Entry 7TXY (X-ray diffraction, 1.75 A resolution); this record covers chains C and D of the 4 polymer chains in the assembly.

[Chain C]
Protein: 2-amino-5-chlorophenol 1,6-dioxygenase subunit alpha
Source organism: Micromonospora rosaria
UniProt: A0A136PV43 (A0A136PV43_9ACTN); residues 1-279 here = UniProt positions 1-279
Amino-acid sequence (279 residues; each row starts with the number of its first residue):
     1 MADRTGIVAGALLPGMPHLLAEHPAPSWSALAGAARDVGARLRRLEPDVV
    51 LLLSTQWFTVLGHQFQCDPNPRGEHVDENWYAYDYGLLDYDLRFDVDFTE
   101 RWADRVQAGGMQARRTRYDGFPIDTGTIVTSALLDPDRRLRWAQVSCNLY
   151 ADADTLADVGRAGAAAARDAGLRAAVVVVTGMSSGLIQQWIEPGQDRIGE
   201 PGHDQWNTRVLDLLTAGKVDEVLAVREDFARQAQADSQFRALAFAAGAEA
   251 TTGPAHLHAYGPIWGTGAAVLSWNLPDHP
Disordered / not traced: 1-3, 278-279

[Chain D]
Protein: 2-aminophenol 1,6-dioxygenase subunit beta
Source organism: Micromonospora rosaria
Amino-acid sequence (337 residues; row label = number of the first residue in the row):
     1 MSRVFRVPLAPTRGGATTAPRTPAPAPAPTRPGIVAGCLSPHPPHLIYGE
    51 NPPQNEPRSTGGWETLRWAYERLRARIRDVHKPDVLIVHAPHWITMVGHH
   101 VNCVPNPRGLSVEPIFPHLFRYRYDFRTDVELGEAIAEEASGLGLVTRTL
   151 RDPRVRVDYATIGALHLANPAWDIPVVSLSANNNPYFYSDASLTEMEVLG
   201 EATRLAVEATGRRAVLLASNSLSHLHWHEEPELPEDMEREHPYNNHQYRW
   251 DMKLLEAIRRGPTAPLRDLIPEHIEATASETKAGSLTWMLAAMGWPKVAG
   301 DVLGYGTIIGTGNAIVEWLPEGSHHGGSGGSHHHHHH
Disordered / not traced: 1-29, 322-337
Bound ions: Fe2+: His-42, His-92, Glu-280

[Interface between chain C and chain D]
Pairs across the interface - 78 pairs, chain C then chain D:
  Met-16(C) / Tyr-186(D)
  Thr-59(C) / Ile-115(D)
  Val-60(C) / His-226(D)
  Leu-61(C) / Ile-115(D)  hydrophobic
  Leu-61(C) / Phe-116(D)  hydrophobic
  Leu-61(C) / Trp-227(D)
  Leu-61(C) / His-228(D)
  Leu-61(C) / Glu-229(D)
  Leu-61(C) / Glu-230(D)
  Gly-62(C) / His-228(D)
  Gln-64(C) / Pro-114(D)  hydrogen bond (side chain-backbone)
  Gln-64(C) / Ile-115(D)
  Gln-64(C) / Pro-117(D)
  Glu-74(C) / Arg-154(D)
  Val-76(C) / Asp-152(D)
  Val-76(C) / Arg-154(D)
  Val-76(C) / Val-155(D)  hydrophobic
  Glu-78(C) / Trp-93(D)  hydrogen bond (backbone-side chain)
  Glu-78(C) / Val-155(D)
  Glu-78(C) / Arg-156(D)
  Asn-79(C) / Ile-94(D)  hydrogen bond (side chain-backbone)
  Asn-79(C) / Thr-95(D)
  Asn-79(C) / Met-96(D)  hydrogen bond (side chain-backbone)
  Asn-79(C) / His-100(D)
  Trp-80(C) / Met-96(D)
  Trp-80(C) / Val-97(D)  hydrophobic
  Tyr-81(C) / His-100(D)  hydrogen bond
  Tyr-81(C) / Arg-148(D)
  Tyr-81(C) / Leu-150(D)  hydrophobic
  Tyr-81(C) / Val-155(D)  hydrophobic
  Ala-82(C) / Arg-148(D)
  Tyr-83(C) / Arg-148(D)  hydrogen bond
  Leu-87(C) / Arg-154(D)
  Gly-110(C) / Glu-229(D)
  Gln-112(C) / Glu-229(D)
  Gln-112(C) / Glu-230(D)  hydrogen bond (side chain-backbone)
  Arg-114(C) / Ile-115(D)  hydrogen bond (side chain-backbone)
  Arg-114(C) / His-118(D)  hydrogen bond
  Tyr-118(C) / Pro-117(D)  hydrophobic
  Tyr-118(C) / His-118(D)
  Tyr-118(C) / Arg-121(D)
  Asp-119(C) / Leu-110(D)
  Asp-119(C) / Val-112(D)
  Gly-120(C) / Val-112(D)
  Gly-120(C) / Arg-156(D)
  Phe-121(C) / Val-112(D)  hydrophobic
  Phe-121(C) / Pro-114(D)
  Phe-121(C) / Pro-117(D)  hydrophobic
  Pro-122(C) / Val-112(D)
  Pro-122(C) / Arg-156(D)
  Tyr-150(C) / Leu-225(D)
  Tyr-150(C) / His-226(D)  hydrogen bond (side chain-backbone)
  Tyr-150(C) / His-228(D)
  Tyr-150(C) / Tyr-243(D)
  Ser-184(C) / Asn-184(D)  hydrogen bond (backbone-side chain)
  Ser-184(C) / Tyr-186(D)
  Leu-186(C) / Met-96(D)
  Leu-186(C) / Val-97(D)  hydrophobic
  Ile-187(C) / Val-97(D)
  Gln-188(C) / Met-96(D)  hydrogen bond (side chain-backbone)
  Gln-188(C) / Val-97(D)
  Gln-188(C) / Gly-98(D)  hydrogen bond (side chain-backbone)
  Gln-188(C) / Val-146(D)
  Gln-188(C) / Asn-182(D)  hydrogen bond
  Gln-189(C) / Val-97(D)
  Gln-189(C) / Val-146(D)
  Trp-190(C) / Val-97(D)
  Trp-190(C) / His-100(D)
  Trp-190(C) / Val-146(D)
  Trp-190(C) / Thr-147(D)  hydrogen bond (side chain-backbone)
  Trp-190(C) / Arg-148(D)
  Ala-230(C) / Phe-187(D)
  Gln-234(C) / Phe-187(D)
  Ala-235(C) / Phe-187(D)
  Asp-236(C) / Tyr-186(D)
  Ser-237(C) / Tyr-186(D)  hydrogen bond (backbone-backbone)
  Gln-238(C) / Phe-187(D)
  Trp-264(C) / Val-97(D)
Also at the interface, not in a pair above, chain C (42 interface residues in all): Gln-56, Phe-58, Asp-77, Ala-151, Arg-231
Also at the interface, not in a pair above, chain D (38 interface residues in all): Glu-113, Thr-149, Tyr-159, Asn-183

[Summary]
Chain C and chain D form an interface of 42 and 38 residues respectively; the contacts include 16 hydrogen
bonds. Polar pairs include Gln-64(C)/Pro-114(D), Glu-78(C)/Trp-93(D) and Asn-79(C)/Ile-94(D). His-42(D),
His-92(D) and Glu-280(D) coordinate Fe2+.
Here chain C is 2-amino-5-chlorophenol 1,6-dioxygenase subunit alpha and chain D is 2-aminophenol
1,6-dioxygenase subunit beta, both from Micromonospora rosaria. Entry 7TXY (Crystal structure of the
2-Aminophenol 1,6-dioxygenase from the ARO bacterial microcompartment of Micromonospora rosaria) was
determined by X-ray diffraction.
